Entry 1DSZ (X-ray diffraction, 1.70 A resolution); this record covers chains D and A of the 4 polymer chains in the assembly.

# Chain D
Molecule: 15-nt DNA strand
Sequence (15 nucleotides; each row starts with the number of its first residue):
  1531 CTGACCTTTG ACCTG

# Chain A
Protein: Retinoic acid receptor alpha
From: Homo sapiens
UniProt: P10276 (RARA_HUMAN); residues 1129-1214 here correspond to UniProt positions 82-167 (UniProt number = residue number - 1047)
Sequence (86 residues; each row starts with the number of its first residue):
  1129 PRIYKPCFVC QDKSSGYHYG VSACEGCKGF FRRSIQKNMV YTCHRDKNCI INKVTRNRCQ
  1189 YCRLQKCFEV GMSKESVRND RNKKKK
Disordered / not traced: 1129-1133, 1209-1214
Swiss-Prot annotation at these positions:
  - DNA-binding region: Cys1135 to Met1200 (Nuclear receptor)
  - zinc finger (NR C4-type): Cys1135 to Cys1155, Cys1171 to Cys1195
  - modified residue: Ser1143 (Phosphoserine)
  - cross-link: Lys1213 (Glycyl lysine isopeptide (Lys-Gly) (interchain with G-Cter in SUMO))
Ion coordination: Zn2+ site 1: Cys1135, Cys1138, Cys1152, Cys1155; Zn2+ site 2: Cys1171, Cys1177, Cys1187, Cys1190

# How chain D and chain A interact
Contacting residue pairs (14):
  DT1538(D) with Gln1188(A), hydrogen bond to the phosphate
  DT1539(D) with Phe1158(A), phosphate contact; Arg1161(A), salt bridge to the phosphate; Asn1185(A), hydrogen bond to the phosphate; Gln1188(A), hydrogen bond to the phosphate
  DG1540(D) with Glu1153(A), sugar contact; Gly1154(A), sugar contact; Arg1161(A), hydrogen bond to the base; Arg1184(A), salt bridge to the phosphate; Asn1185(A), hydrogen bond to the phosphate; Arg1191(A), salt bridge to the phosphate
  DA1541(D) with Glu1153(A), phosphate contact
  DC1542(D) with Glu1153(A), hydrogen bond to the base; Lys1156(A), base contact
Interface residues without a listed pair, chain D (6 interface residues in all): DC1543

# In short
6 residues of chain D and 9 residues of chain A are in contact, with 6 hydrogen bonds and 3 salt bridges.
Polar contacts include DG1540(D)-Arg1161(A), DC1542(D)-Glu1153(A) and DT1538(D)-Gln1188(A). Curated annotation
(UniProt) lists a DNA-binding region on chain A.
Chain D is a 15-nt DNA strand and chain A is Retinoic acid receptor alpha (Homo sapiens); the structure,
Structure of the rxr/rar DNA-binding domain heterodimer in complex with the retinoic acid response element
DR1, was determined by X-ray diffraction.
